PDB entry 5IKP | X-ray diffraction, 3.40 A resolution | chain A

[Chain A]
Molecule: Glycogen phosphorylase, brain form
Organism: Homo sapiens
Notes: EC 2.4.1.1
UniProt: P11216 (PYGB_HUMAN); residues 0-842 here correspond to UniProt positions 1-843 (UniProt number = residue number + 1)
Amino-acid sequence (846 residues; row label = number of the first residue in the row; numbers below 1 keep their minus sign (Gly-3 is residue -3)):
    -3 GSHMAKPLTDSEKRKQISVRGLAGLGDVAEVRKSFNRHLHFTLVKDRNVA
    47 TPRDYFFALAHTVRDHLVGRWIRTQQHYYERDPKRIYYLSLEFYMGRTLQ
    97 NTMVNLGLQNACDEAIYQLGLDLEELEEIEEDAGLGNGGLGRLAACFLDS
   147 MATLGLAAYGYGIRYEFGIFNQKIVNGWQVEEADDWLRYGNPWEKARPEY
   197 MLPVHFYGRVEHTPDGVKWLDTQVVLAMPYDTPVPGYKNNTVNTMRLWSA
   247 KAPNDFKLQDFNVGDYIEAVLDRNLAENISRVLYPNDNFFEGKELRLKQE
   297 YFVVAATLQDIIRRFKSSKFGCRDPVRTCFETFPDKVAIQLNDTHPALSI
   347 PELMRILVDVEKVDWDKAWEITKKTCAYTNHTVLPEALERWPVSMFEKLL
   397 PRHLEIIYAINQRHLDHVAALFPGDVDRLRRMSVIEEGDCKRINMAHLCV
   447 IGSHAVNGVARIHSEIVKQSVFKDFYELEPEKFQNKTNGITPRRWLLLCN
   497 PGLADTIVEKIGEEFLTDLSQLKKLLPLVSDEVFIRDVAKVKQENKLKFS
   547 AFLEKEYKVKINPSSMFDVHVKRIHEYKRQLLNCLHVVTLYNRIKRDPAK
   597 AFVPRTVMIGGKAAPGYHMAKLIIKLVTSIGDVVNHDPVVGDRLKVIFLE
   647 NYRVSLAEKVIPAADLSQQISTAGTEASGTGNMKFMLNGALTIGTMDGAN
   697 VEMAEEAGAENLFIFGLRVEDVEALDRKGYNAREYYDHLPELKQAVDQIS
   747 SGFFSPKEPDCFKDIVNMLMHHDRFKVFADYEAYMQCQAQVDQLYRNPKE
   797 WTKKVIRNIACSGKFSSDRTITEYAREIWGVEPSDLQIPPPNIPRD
Unresolved in the structure: -3 to 20, 252-255, 284-285, 317-323, 840-842
Sequence notes: expression tag (-3 to -1)
UniProt features mapped onto this chain:
  - region: Thr676, Gly677 (Pyridoxal 5'-phosphate)
  - binding site (AMP): Asp42, Tyr196, Arg309
  - binding site (pyridoxal 5'-phosphate): Lys568
  - site: Tyr75 (Participates in a stacking interaction with the adenine ring of AMP), Cys108 (Involved in the association of subunits), Cys142 (Involved in the association of subunits), Tyr155 (May be involved in allosteric control)
  - modified residue: Ala1 (N-acetylalanine), Ser14 (Phosphoserine), Tyr196 (Phosphotyrosine), Tyr472 (Phosphotyrosine), Lys680 (N6-(pyridoxal phosphate)lysine)
Covalent attachments: pyridoxal phosphate (PLP) linked to Lys680
Small-molecule neighbours:
  - adenosine monophosphate (AMP): Ile68, Gln71, Gln72, Tyr75, Tyr196, Arg242, Arg309, Arg310
  - pyridoxal phosphate (PLP): Tyr90, Gly134, Gly135, Arg138, Trp491, Lys568, Arg569, Lys574, Tyr648, Arg649, Val650, Ala653, Gly675, Thr676, Gly677
From the paper describing this entry:
  - binding site for pyridoxal phosphate: Lys680
  - self-association interface (contacts with another copy of this molecule); pairs are residue here / residue on that copy: Gly260-Leu271 (hydrophobic contact), Tyr262-Asn270 (hydrogen bond), Ile263
  - binding site for adenosine monophosphate: Asp42, Asn44, Val45, Gln71, Gln72, Tyr75, Tyr196, Arg309, Arg310
  - specificity-determining residues: Tyr196
  - conformationally variable residues (order/disorder transition, side-chain flip): Tyr75, Arg319 to Thr324

[Summary]
Chain A binds adenosine monophosphate. Covalently linked pyridoxal phosphate: at Lys680. Curated annotation
(UniProt) lists 3 AMP-binding residues and pyridoxal 5'-phosphate-binding residue Lys568. From the paper: a
binding site for adenosine monophosphate at Asp42, Asn44 and Val45 among others; a binding site for pyridoxal
phosphate at Lys680.
Chain A is Glycogen phosphorylase, brain form (Homo sapiens); the structure, Crystal structure of human brain
glycogen phosphorylase bound to AMP, was determined by X-ray diffraction together with 5IKO from the same
study.
